6ZIP - chains B and C of the 3 polymer chains in the assembly; structure by X-ray diffraction, 2.05 A resolution.

[Chain B (and C)]
Protein: Two-domain laccase
Source organism: Streptomyces griseoflavus
Notes: EC 1.10.3.2; chain C of this document is another copy of the same molecule, construct and numbering; everything in this record applies to it too
Reference sequence: A0A0M4FJ81 (A0A0M4FJ81_9ACTN); residues 1-322 here = UniProt positions 1-322
Amino-acid sequence (322 residues; numbered 1 to 322; the number before each row is that of its first residue):
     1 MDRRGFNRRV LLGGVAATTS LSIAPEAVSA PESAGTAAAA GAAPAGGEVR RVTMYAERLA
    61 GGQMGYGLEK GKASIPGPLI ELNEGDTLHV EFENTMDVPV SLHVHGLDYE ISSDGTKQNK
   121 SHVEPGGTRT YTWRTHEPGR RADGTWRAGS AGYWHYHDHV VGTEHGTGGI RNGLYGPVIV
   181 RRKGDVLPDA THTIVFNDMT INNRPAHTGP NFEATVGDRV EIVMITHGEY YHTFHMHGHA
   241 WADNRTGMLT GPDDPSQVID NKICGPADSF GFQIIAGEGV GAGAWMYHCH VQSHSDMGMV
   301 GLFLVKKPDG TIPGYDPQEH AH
Disordered / not traced: 1-39, 318-322 (chain C: 1-40, 316-322)
Sequence notes: engineered mutation Ala240 (Arg in A0A0M4FJ81)
Metal / ion sites: Cu ion site 1: His103 (shared with His235(C) of chain C); Cu ion site 2: His105, His157 (shared with His290(C) of chain C); Cu ion site 3: His159 (shared with His237(C), His288(C) of chain C); Cu ion site 4: His232, Cys289, His294; Cu ion site 5: His235 (shared with 1 residue of chain A); Cu ion site 6: His237, His288 (shared with 1 residue of chain A); Cu ion site 7: His290 (shared with 2 residues of chain A)

[How chain B and chain C interact]
Residue-residue contacts (77; chain B residue first):
  His103(B) with His235(C); His237(C)
  His105(B) with His235(C); Asp260(C), salt bridge; Asn261(C); His290(C)
  Gly106(B) with Asp260(C), hydrogen bond (backbone-side chain)
  Asp108(B) with Gly279(C)
  Tyr109(B) with His237(C); Gly238(C), hydrogen bond (side chain-backbone); Val280(C); Trp285(C)
  Glu110(B) with Val280(C); Trp285(C)
  Ile111(B) with Ala282(C); Trp285(C); Pro313(C)
  Asp114(B) with His237(C), salt bridge
  Thr116(B) with Met286(C)
  Gln118(B) with Ala284(C); Met286(C); Leu302(C); Tyr315(C)
  Asn119(B) with Ala284(C), hydrogen bond (side chain-backbone)
  Arg141(B) with Ile275(C); Glu278(C), salt bridge
  Asp143(B) with Arg219(C), salt bridge
  Thr145(B) with Val186(C); Arg219(C), hydrogen bond
  Trp146(B) with Leu249(C); Gly251(C); Pro252(C), hydrophobic
  Arg147(B) with Glu278(C), salt bridge; Gly279(C)
  Ala148(B) with Leu249(C), hydrophobic; Val258(C), hydrophobic
  Trp154(B) with Val258(C); Ile259(C), hydrophobic; Asp260(C)
  His157(B) with His290(C), hydrogen bond
  His159(B) with His237(C), hydrogen bond
  Thr163(B) with Asp296(C), hydrogen bond
  His165(B) with Gln292(C), hydrogen bond (backbone-side chain); Ser295(C); Asp296(C); Val300(C)
  Thr167(B) with Gln292(C), hydrogen bond; Asp296(C), hydrogen bond
  Ile170(B) with Gln292(C)
  Gly228(B) with Val291(C); Gln292(C), hydrogen bond (backbone-backbone)
  Glu229(B) with Tyr231(C), hydrogen bond (backbone-side chain); Val291(C); Gln292(C); Ser293(C), hydrogen bond
  Tyr230(B) with Tyr231(C), hydrogen bond (backbone-side chain)
  Tyr231(B) with Tyr231(C), hydrogen bond (backbone-side chain)
  Asn244(B) with Pro255(C)
  Arg245(B) with Pro255(C), hydrogen bond (backbone-backbone); Gln257(C)
  Thr250(B) with Pro255(C)
  Asp254(B) with Pro255(C)
  Ile263(B) with Ile263(C), hydrophobic
  Cys264(B) with Ile263(C)
  Gly265(B) with Thr233(C); Ile263(C)
  Pro266(B) with Tyr231(C); Thr233(C), hydrogen bond (backbone-side chain); Asn261(C), hydrogen bond (backbone-side chain); His290(C); Val291(C), hydrophobic
  Ala267(B) with Asn261(C), hydrogen bond (backbone-side chain); His290(C)
  Asp268(B) with Asn261(C), hydrogen bond; Lys262(C); Ile263(C)
  Ser269(B) with Gln257(C), hydrogen bond (backbone-side chain)
Other interface residues (no listed pair), chain B (44 interface residues in all): Arg140, Gly149, Gly166, Ser256, Phe270
Other interface residues (no listed pair), chain C (43 interface residues in all): Ala240, Thr250, Ser256, Gly283, His288, His294, Gly314

[In short]
The interface between chain B and chain C involves 44 residues on one side and 43 on the other, with 21
hydrogen bonds and 5 salt bridges. Polar contacts include His105(B)-Asp260(C), Asp114(B)-His237(C) and
Arg141(B)-Glu278(C). His237(B) and His288(B) coordinate Cu ion site 6.
Chain B and chain C are both Two-domain laccase (Streptomyces griseoflavus); the structure, Crystal Structure
of Two-Domain Laccase mutant R240A from Streptomyces griseoflavus, was determined by X-ray diffraction,
deposited together with 6ZIJ.
